Entry 8Z1Z (electron microscopy, 3.26 A resolution); this record covers chains A and C of the 5 polymer chains in the assembly.

Chain A:
Molecule: Dipeptide transport system permease protein DppB
Source organism: Escherichia coli K-12
Reference sequence: P0AEF8 (DPPB_ECOLI); residue numbers follow UniProt; this construct covers 1-339
Sequence (339 residues; row label = number of the first residue in the row):
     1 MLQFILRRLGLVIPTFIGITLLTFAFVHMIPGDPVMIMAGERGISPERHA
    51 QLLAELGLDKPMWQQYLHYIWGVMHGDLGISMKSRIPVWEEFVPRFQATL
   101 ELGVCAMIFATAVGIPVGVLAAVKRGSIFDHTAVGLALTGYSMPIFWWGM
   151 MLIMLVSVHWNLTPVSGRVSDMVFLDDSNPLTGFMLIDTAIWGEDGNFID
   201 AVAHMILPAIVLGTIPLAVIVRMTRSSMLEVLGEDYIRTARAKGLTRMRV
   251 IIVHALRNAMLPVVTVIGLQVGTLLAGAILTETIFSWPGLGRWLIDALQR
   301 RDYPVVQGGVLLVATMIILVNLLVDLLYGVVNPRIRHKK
Unresolved in the structure: 1-5, 30-62, 337-339

Chain C:
Molecule: Dipeptide transport ATP-binding protein DppD
Source organism: Escherichia coli K-12
Notes: EC 7.4.2.9
Reference sequence: P0AAG0 (DPPD_ECOLI); residue numbers follow UniProt; this construct covers 1-327
Sequence (327 residues; numbered 1 to 327; the number before each row is that of its first residue):
     1 MALLNVDKLSVHFGDESAPFRAVDRISYSVKQGEVVGIVGESGSGKSVSS
    51 LAIMGLIDYPGRVMAEKLEFNGQDLQRISEKERRNLVGAEVAMIFQDPMT
   101 SLNPCYTVGFQIMEAIKVHQGGNKSTRRQRAIDLLNQVGIPDPASRLDVY
   151 PHQLSGGMSQRVMIAMAIACRPKLLIADQPTTALDVTIQAQIIELLLELQ
   201 QKENMALVLITHDLALVAEAAHKIIVMYAGQVVETGDAHAIFHAPRHPYT
   251 QALLRALPEFAQDKERLASLPGVVPGKYDRPNGCLLNPRCPYATDRCRAE
   301 EPALNMLADGRQSKCHYPLDDAGRPTL
Unresolved in the structure: 1, 326-327
Construct notes: conflict Gln179 (Glu in P0AAG0)
Ion coordination: 4Fe-4S cluster Fe: Cys284, Cys290, Cys297, Cys315
Small-molecule neighbours:
  - ATP-gamma-S (AGS; phosphothiophosphoric acid-adenylate ester), molecule 1: Phe13, Phe20, Ala22, Glu41, Ser42, Gly43, Ser44, Gly45, Lys46, Ser47, Val48, Gln96
  - ATP-gamma-S (AGS), molecule 2: Arg146, His152, Gln153, Leu154, Ser155, Gly156, Gly157, Met158, Ala183
  - 4Fe-4S cluster (SF4): His247, Pro248, Cys284, Leu286, Asn287, Cys290, Tyr292, Ala293, Cys297, Pro302, Cys315, His316, Tyr317
UniProt features mapped onto this chain:
  - binding site (ATP): Gly40 to Ser47

Chain A / chain C interface:
Contacting residue pairs (37; chain A residue first):
  Asp235(A) - Thr100(C)
  Tyr236(A) - Thr100(C)
  Tyr236(A) - Ser101(C)
  Tyr236(A) - Leu102(C)
  Tyr236(A) - Asn103(C)
  Tyr236(A) - Pro104(C)
  Arg238(A) - Leu56(C)
  Arg238(A) - Phe95(C)
  Thr239(A) - Ser101(C)  hydrogen bond (side chain-backbone)
  Arg241(A) - Asp58(C)  salt bridge
  Arg241(A) - Arg84(C)
  Ala242(A) - Met54(C)  hydrophobic
  Ala242(A) - Gly88(C)
  Ala242(A) - Val91(C)
  Ala242(A) - Phe95(C)  hydrophobic
  Lys243(A) - Gln111(C)  hydrogen bond (side chain-backbone)
  Lys243(A) - Glu114(C)  salt bridge
  Lys243(A) - His119(C)  hydrogen bond (backbone-side chain)
  Gly244(A) - Gly88(C)
  Leu245(A) - Glu114(C)
  Leu245(A) - Val118(C)  hydrophobic
  Arg249(A) - Phe110(C)
  Arg249(A) - Glu114(C)  salt bridge
  Val253(A) - Tyr106(C)  hydrogen bond (backbone-side chain)
  Val253(A) - Phe110(C)  hydrophobic
  His254(A) - Asn103(C)  hydrogen bond
  His254(A) - Glu114(C)  salt bridge
  Arg257(A) - Cys105(C)  hydrogen bond (side chain-backbone)
  Arg257(A) - Tyr106(C)
  Asn258(A) - Asn103(C)  hydrogen bond
  Asn258(A) - Pro104(C)
  Asn258(A) - Cys105(C)  hydrogen bond
  Val331(A) - Cys105(C)
  Pro333(A) - Cys105(C)
  Pro333(A) - Tyr150(C)  hydrophobic
  Arg334(A) - His152(C)
  Arg336(A) - Tyr150(C)  hydrogen bond
Interface residues without a listed pair, chain A (19 interface residues in all): Asn332
Interface residues without a listed pair, chain C (24 interface residues in all): Leu51, Ala115, Met166

Summary:
19 residues of chain A and 24 residues of chain C are in contact, with 9 hydrogen bonds and 4 salt bridges.
Polar pairs include Arg241(A)-Asp58(C), Lys243(A)-Glu114(C) and Arg249(A)-Glu114(C). Bound to chain C: 4Fe-4S
cluster and ATP-gamma-S. From UniProt: 8 ATP-binding residues on chain C.
Chain A is Dipeptide transport system permease protein DppB and chain C is Dipeptide transport ATP-binding
protein DppD, both from Escherichia coli K-12; the structure, Cryo-EM structure of Escherichia coli
DppAR383D+D436RBCDF in pre-catalytic state, was determined by electron microscopy.
